Entry 8R3M (electron microscopy, 3.49 A resolution); this record covers chains A and C of the 10 polymer chains in the assembly.

# Chain A
Name: DNA-directed RNA polymerase subunit alpha
From: Mycolicibacterium smegmatis MC2 155
Notes: EC 2.7.7.6
UniProt: A0QSL8 (RPOA_MYCS2); residues 1-350 here = UniProt positions 1-350
Chain sequence (350 residues; numbered 1 to 350; the number before each row is that of its first residue):
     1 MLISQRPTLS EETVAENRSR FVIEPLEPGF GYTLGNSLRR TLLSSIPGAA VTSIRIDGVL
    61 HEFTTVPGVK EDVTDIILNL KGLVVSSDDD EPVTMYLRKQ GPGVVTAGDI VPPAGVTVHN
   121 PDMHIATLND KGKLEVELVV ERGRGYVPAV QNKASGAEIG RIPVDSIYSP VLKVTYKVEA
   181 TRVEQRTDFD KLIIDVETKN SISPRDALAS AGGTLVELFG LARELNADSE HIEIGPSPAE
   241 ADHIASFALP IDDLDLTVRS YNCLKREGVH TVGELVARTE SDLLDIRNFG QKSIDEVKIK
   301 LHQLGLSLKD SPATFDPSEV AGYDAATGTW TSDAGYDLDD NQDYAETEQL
Not modelled in the structure: 227-350

# Chain C
Name: DNA-directed RNA polymerase subunit beta
From: Mycolicibacterium smegmatis MC2 155
Notes: EC 2.7.7.6
UniProt: P60281 (RPOB_MYCS2); residue numbers follow UniProt; this construct covers 1-1169
Chain sequence (1169 residues; numbered 1 to 1169; the number before each row is that of its first residue):
     1 MLEGCILAVS SQSKSNAITN NSVPGAPNRV SFAKLREPLE VPGLLDVQTD SFEWLVGSDR
    61 WRQAAIDRGE ENPVGGLEEV LAELSPIEDF SGSMSLSFSD PRFDEVKASV DECKDKDMTY
   121 AAPLFVTAEF INNNTGEIKS QTVFMGDFPM MTEKGTFIIN GTERVVVSQL VRSPGVYFDE
   181 TIDKSTEKTL HSVKVIPGRG AWLEFDVDKR DTVGVRIDRK RRQPVTVLLK ALGWTNEQIV
   241 ERFGFSEIMM GTLEKDTTSG TDEALLDIYR KLRPGEPPTK ESAQTLLENL FFKEKRYDLA
   301 RVGRYKVNKK LGLNAGKPIT SSTLTEEDVV ATIEYLVRLH EGQTSMTVPG GVEVPVEVDD
   361 IDHFGNRRLR TVGELIQNQI RVGLSRMERV VRERMTTQDV EAITPQTLIN IRPVVAAIKE
   421 FFGTSQLSQF MDQNNPLSGL THKRRLSALG PGGLSRERAG LEVRDVHPSH YGRMCPIETP
   481 EGPNIGLIGS LSVYARVNPF GFIETPYRKV ENGVVTDQID YLTADEEDRH VVAQANSPTD
   541 ENGRFTEDRV MVRKKGGEVE FVSADQVDYM DVSPRQMVSV ATAMIPFLEH DDANRALMGA
   601 NMQRQAVPLV RSEAPLVGTG MELRAAIDAG DVVVADKTGV IEEVSADYIT VMADDGTRQS
   661 YRLRKFARSN HGTCANQRPI VDAGQRVEAG QVIADGPCTQ NGEMALGKNL LVAIMPWEGH
   721 NYEDAIILSN RLVEEDVLTS IHIEEHEIDA RDTKLGAEEI TRDIPNVSDE VLADLDERGI
   781 VRIGAEVRDG DILVGKVTPK GETELTPEER LLRAIFGEKA REVRDTSLKV PHGESGKVIG
   841 IRVFSREDDD ELPAGVNELV RVYVAQKRKI SDGDKLAGRH GNKGVIGKIL PVEDMPFLPD
   901 GTPVDIILNT HGVPRRMNIG QILETHLGWV AKAGWNIDVA AGVPDWASKL PEELYSAPAD
   961 STVATPVFDG AQEGELAGLL GSTLPNRDGE VMVDADGKST LFDGRSGEPF PYPVTVGYMY
  1021 ILKLHHLVDD KIHARSTGPY SMITQQPLGG KAQFGGQRFG EMECWAMQAY GAAYTLQELL
  1081 TIKSDDTVGR VKVYEAIVKG ENIPEPGIPE SFKVLLKELQ SLCLNVEVLS SDGAAIEMRD
  1141 GDDEDLERAA ANLGINLSRN ESASVEDLA
Not modelled in the structure: 1-21, 1131-1169

# Chain A / chain C interface
Pairs across the interface - 60 pairs, chain A then chain C:
  Arg-18(A) with Arg-987(C); Asp-988(C), salt bridge
  Tyr-32(A) with Phe-1002(C), hydrophobic; Gly-1007(C); Glu-1008(C); Pro-1009(C)
  Asn-36(A) with Asp-1003(C), hydrogen bond (side chain-backbone); Gly-1004(C), hydrogen bond (side chain-backbone); Arg-1005(C); Gly-1007(C)
  Arg-39(A) with Glu-893(C), hydrogen bond (side chain-backbone); Phe-897(C); Gly-901(C)
  Arg-40(A) with Glu-893(C); Asp-894(C), salt bridge; Gly-1004(C), hydrogen bond (side chain-backbone); Arg-1005(C)
  Ser-44(A) with Glu-893(C), hydrogen bond
  Leu-60(A) with Ile-783(C)
  His-61(A) with Ile-783(C); Gly-784(C); Ile-839(C)
  Glu-62(A) with Lys-837(C), salt bridge
  Phe-63(A) with Phe-666(C); Ile-741(C), hydrophobic; Ile-839(C), hydrophobic; Ala-865(C)
  Thr-64(A) with Phe-666(C)
  Thr-65(A) with Ala-646(C); Asp-647(C), hydrogen bond; Lys-665(C)
  Gly-68(A) with Ser-645(C)
  Val-69(A) with Ser-645(C); Ala-646(C), hydrogen bond (backbone-backbone)
  Lys-70(A) with Ala-646(C); Pro-679(C); Val-681(C), hydrogen bond (side chain-backbone); Asp-682(C)
  Glu-71(A) with Ala-646(C)
  Asp-72(A) with Phe-666(C)
  Thr-74(A) with Phe-666(C)
  Asp-75(A) with Arg-678(C)
  Lys-81(A) with Glu-734(C), hydrogen bond (side chain-backbone); Asp-736(C), salt bridge
  Asn-129(A) with Val-644(C)
  Tyr-146(A) with Glu-734(C)
  Gln-151(A) with Glu-786(C)
  Asn-152(A) with Glu-786(C), hydrogen bond (backbone-side chain)
  Lys-153(A) with Glu-786(C); Arg-788(C)
  Asp-165(A) with Lys-869(C), salt bridge
  Lys-173(A) with Asp-900(C); Thr-902(C)
  Val-174(A) with Gly-901(C)
  Thr-175(A) with Pro-899(C), hydrogen bond (side chain-backbone); Asp-900(C); Gly-901(C)
  Tyr-176(A) with Phe-897(C), hydrophobic; Phe-1002(C); Gly-1007(C), hydrogen bond (side chain-backbone)
Also at the interface, not in a pair above, chain A (39 interface residues in all): Thr-33, Leu-43, Leu-78, Lys-131, Ile-159, Arg-161, Pro-163, Ile-167, Lys-177
Also at the interface, not in a pair above, chain C (49 interface residues in all): Val-610, Arg-611, Tyr-648, Asn-730, Val-733, Glu-735, Ala-785, Val-838, Leu-898, Pro-903, Glu-990, Ser-1006

# Summary
Chain A and chain C form an interface of 39 and 49 residues respectively, with 12 hydrogen bonds and 5 salt
bridges. Polar contacts include Arg-18(A)/Asp-988(C), Arg-40(A)/Asp-894(C) and Glu-62(A)/Lys-837(C).
Here chain A is DNA-directed RNA polymerase subunit alpha and chain C is DNA-directed RNA polymerase subunit
beta, both from Mycolicibacterium smegmatis MC2 155. Entry 8R3M (Mycobacterium smegnatis RNA polymerase
transcription initiation complex with SigmaA, RbpA, HelD N-terminal, CO and PCh loop ...) was determined by
electron microscopy (same publication as 8Q3I, 8QN8, 8QTI, 8QU6, 8R2M, 8R6P and 8R6R).
